PDB entry 7ZSS | electron microscopy, 2.63 A resolution | chains B and C of the 6 polymer chains in the assembly

# Chain B (and C)
Protein: Spike glycoprotein
Organism: Severe acute respiratory syndrome coronavirus 2
Notes: chain C of this document is another copy of the same molecule, construct and numbering; everything in this record applies to it too
Reference sequence: P0DTC2 (SPIKE_SARS2); residue numbers follow UniProt; this construct covers 1-1146
Sequence (1146 residues; each row starts with the number of its first residue):
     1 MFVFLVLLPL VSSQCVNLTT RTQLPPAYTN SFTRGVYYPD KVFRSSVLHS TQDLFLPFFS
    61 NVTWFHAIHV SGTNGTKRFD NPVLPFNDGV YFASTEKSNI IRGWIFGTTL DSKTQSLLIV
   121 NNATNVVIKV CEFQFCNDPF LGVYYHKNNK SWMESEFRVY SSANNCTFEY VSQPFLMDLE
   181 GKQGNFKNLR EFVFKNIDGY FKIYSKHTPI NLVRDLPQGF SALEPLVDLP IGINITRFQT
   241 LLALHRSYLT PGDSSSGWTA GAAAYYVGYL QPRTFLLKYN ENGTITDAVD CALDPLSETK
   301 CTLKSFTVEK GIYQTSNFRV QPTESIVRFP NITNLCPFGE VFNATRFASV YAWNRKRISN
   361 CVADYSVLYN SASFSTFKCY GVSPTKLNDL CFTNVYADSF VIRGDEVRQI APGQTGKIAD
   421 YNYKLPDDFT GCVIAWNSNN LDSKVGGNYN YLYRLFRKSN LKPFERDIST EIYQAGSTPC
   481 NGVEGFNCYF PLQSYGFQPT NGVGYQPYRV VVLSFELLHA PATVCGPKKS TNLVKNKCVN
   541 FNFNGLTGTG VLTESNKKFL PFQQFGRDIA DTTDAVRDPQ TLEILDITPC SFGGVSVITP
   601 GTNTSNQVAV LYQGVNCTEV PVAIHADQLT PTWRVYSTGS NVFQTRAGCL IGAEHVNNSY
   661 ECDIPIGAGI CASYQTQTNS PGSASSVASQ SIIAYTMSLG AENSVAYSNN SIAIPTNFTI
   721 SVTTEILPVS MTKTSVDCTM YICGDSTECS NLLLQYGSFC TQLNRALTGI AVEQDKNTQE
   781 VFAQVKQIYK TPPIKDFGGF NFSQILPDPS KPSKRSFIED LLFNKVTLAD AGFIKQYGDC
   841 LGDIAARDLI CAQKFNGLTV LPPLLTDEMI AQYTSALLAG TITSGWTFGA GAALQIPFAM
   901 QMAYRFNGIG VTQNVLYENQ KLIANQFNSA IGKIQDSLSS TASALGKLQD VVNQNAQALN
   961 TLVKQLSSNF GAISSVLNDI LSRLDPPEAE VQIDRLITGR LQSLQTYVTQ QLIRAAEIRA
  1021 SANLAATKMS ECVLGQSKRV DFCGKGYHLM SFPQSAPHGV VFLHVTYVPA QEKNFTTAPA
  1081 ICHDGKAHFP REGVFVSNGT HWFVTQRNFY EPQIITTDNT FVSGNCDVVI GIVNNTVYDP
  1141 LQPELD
Unresolved in the structure: 1-26, 70-79, 144-158, 174-185, 246-263, 622-630, 676-690, 829-853 (chain C: 1-26, 70-79, 144-158, 174-185, 246-263, 622-630, 676-690, 828-853)
Disulfides: Cys-131/Cys-166, Cys-291/Cys-301, Cys-336/Cys-361, Cys-379/Cys-432, Cys-391/Cys-525, Cys-480/Cys-488, Cys-538/Cys-590, Cys-617/Cys-649, Cys-662/Cys-671, Cys-738/Cys-760, Cys-743/Cys-749, Cys-1032/Cys-1043, Cys-1082/Cys-1126
Glycans and other covalent adducts: N-acetylglucosamine (NAG) linked to Asn-125, Asn-164, Asn-282, Asn-331, Asn-343, Asn-603, Asn-616, Asn-657, Asn-709, Asn-717, Asn-801, Asn-1074, Asn-1098, Asn-1134
Sequence notes: variant Gly-614 (Asp in P0DTC2); engineered mutation Gly-682 (Arg in P0DTC2), Ser-683 (Arg in P0DTC2), Ser-685 (Arg in P0DTC2), Pro-986 (Lys in P0DTC2), Pro-987 (Val in P0DTC2)
Curated features (UniProtKB/Swiss-Prot):
  - region: Asn-280 to Cys-301 (Putative superantigen), Arg-403 to Asp-405 (Integrin-binding motif), Asn-448 to Phe-456 (Immunodominant HLA epitope recognized by the CD8+), Pro-681, Ala-684 (Putative superantigen), Ser-816 to Tyr-837 (Fusion peptide 1), Lys-835 to Phe-855 (Fusion peptide 2)
  - site: Arg-815, Ser-816 (Cleavage)
  - glycosylation: Asn-17 (N-linked (GlcNAc...) (complex) asparagine), Asn-61 (N-linked (GlcNAc...) (hybrid) asparagine), Asn-74 (N-linked (GlcNAc...) (complex) asparagine), Asn-122 (N-linked (GlcNAc...) (hybrid) asparagine), Asn-149 (N-linked (GlcNAc...) (complex) asparagine), Asn-165 (N-linked (GlcNAc...) (complex) asparagine), Asn-234 (N-linked (GlcNAc...) (high mannose) asparagine), Asn-282 (N-linked (GlcNAc...) (complex) asparagine), Thr-323 (O-linked (GalNAc) threonine), Ser-325 (O-linked (HexNAc...) serine), Asn-331 (N-linked (GlcNAc...) (complex) asparagine), Asn-343 (N-linked (GlcNAc...) (complex) asparagine), Asn-603 (N-linked (GlcNAc...) (hybrid) asparagine), Asn-616 (N-linked (GlcNAc...) (complex) asparagine), Asn-657 (N-linked (GlcNAc...) (complex) asparagine), Thr-676 (O-linked (GlcNAc...) threonine), Thr-678 (O-linked (GlcNAc...) threonine), Asn-709 (N-linked (GlcNAc...) (high mannose) asparagine), Asn-717 (N-linked (GlcNAc...) (hybrid) asparagine), Asn-801 (N-linked (GlcNAc...) (hybrid) asparagine) and 3 more in UniProt

# Interface between chain B and chain C
Pairs across the interface (132; chain B residue first):
  Asn-317(B) with Asp-737(C)
  Arg-319(B) with Asp-745(C)
  Arg-357(B) with Tyr-200(C); Pro-230(C), hydrogen bond (side chain-backbone)
  Val-382(B) with Arg-983(C)
  Ser-383(B) with Arg-983(C), hydrogen bond (backbone-backbone); Leu-984(C); Asp-985(C), hydrogen bond; Glu-988(C)
  Lys-386(B) with Leu-981(C), hydrogen bond (side chain-backbone); Ser-982(C); Leu-984(C), hydrogen bond (side chain-backbone); Asp-985(C)
  Leu-390(B) with Ser-982(C)
  Asn-394(B) with Tyr-200(C)
  Tyr-396(B) with Tyr-200(C), hydrogen bond
  Phe-429(B) with Arg-983(C)
  Glu-465(B) with Asn-234(C), hydrogen bond
  Leu-517(B) with Arg-983(C)
  His-519(B) with Lys-41(C)
  Thr-547(B) with Asn-978(C)
  Thr-549(B) with Asp-745(C)
  Lys-558(B) with Phe-43(C)
  Phe-559(B) with Phe-43(C), hydrophobic
  Phe-562(B) with Asp-40(C); Pro-225(C), hydrophobic
  Gln-563(B) with Lys-41(C); Val-42(C), hydrogen bond (side chain-backbone); Phe-43(C)
  Gln-564(B) with Lys-41(C)
  Phe-565(B) with Phe-43(C), hydrogen bond (backbone-backbone)
  Gly-566(B) with Phe-43(C)
  Arg-567(B) with Val-42(C); Phe-43(C), hydrogen bond (backbone-backbone); Arg-44(C)
  Asp-568(B) with Ser-45(C)
  Ile-569(B) with Lys-964(C)
  Ala-570(B) with Val-963(C); Ser-967(C)
  Asp-571(B) with Ser-967(C), hydrogen bond; Ser-975(C), hydrogen bond
  Phe-592(B) with Met-740(C), hydrophobic; Lys-854(C); Phe-855(C)
  Arg-646(B) with Pro-862(C)
  Pro-665(B) with Leu-864(C), hydrophobic
  Ala-668(B) with Pro-863(C), hydrogen bond (backbone-backbone); Leu-864(C); Thr-866(C), hydrogen bond (backbone-side chain)
  Gly-669(B) with Leu-864(C), hydrogen bond (backbone-backbone); Met-869(C)
  Met-697(B) with Leu-864(C), hydrophobic
  Leu-699(B) with Met-869(C); Gln-872(C); Tyr-873(C)
  Ala-701(B) with Gln-787(C); Ile-788(C), hydrogen bond (backbone-backbone)
  Glu-702(B) with Ile-788(C); Lys-790(C)
  Asn-703(B) with Gln-787(C), hydrogen bond; Ile-788(C), hydrogen bond (backbone-backbone); Tyr-789(C); Lys-790(C), hydrogen bond (backbone-backbone)
  Val-705(B) with Lys-790(C); Thr-883(C)
  Ala-706(B) with Gln-895(C)
  Tyr-707(B) with Pro-792(C), hydrophobic; Asp-796(C), hydrogen bond (side chain-backbone); Phe-797(C); Thr-883(C); Ile-896(C); Pro-897(C); Phe-898(C), hydrogen bond (side chain-backbone)
  Asn-709(B) with Pro-897(C)
  Ser-711(B) with Gln-895(C), hydrogen bond; Pro-897(C)
  Ile-712(B) with Gln-895(C); Ile-896(C), hydrophobic; Pro-897(C)
  Ala-713(B) with Leu-894(C); Gln-895(C), hydrogen bond (backbone-backbone)
  Gln-957(B) with Arg-765(C)
  Thr-961(B) with Ser-758(C), hydrogen bond; Gln-762(C), hydrogen bond
  Gln-965(B) with Tyr-756(C), hydrogen bond (side chain-backbone); Gly-757(C); Ser-758(C), hydrogen bond (side chain-backbone); Phe-759(C)
  Ser-968(B) with Gln-755(C); Gly-757(C)
  Asn-969(B) with Gln-755(C)
  Phe-970(B) with Gln-755(C), hydrogen bond (backbone-backbone); Tyr-756(C)
  Gly-971(B) with Gln-755(C)
  Arg-995(B) with Asp-994(C), salt bridge
  Gln-1002(B) with Leu-1001(C); Gln-1005(C), hydrogen bond
  Thr-1006(B) with Gln-762(C); Gln-1005(C)
  Ile-1013(B) with Ile-1013(C), hydrophobic
  Glu-1017(B) with Arg-1019(C), salt bridge
  Arg-1039(B) with Glu-1031(C), salt bridge; Arg-1039(C)
  Val-1040(B) with Ser-1030(C); Glu-1031(C)
  Asp-1041(B) with Leu-1034(C)
  Lys-1045(B) with Lys-786(C); Gly-889(C), hydrogen bond (side chain-backbone); Ala-890(C), hydrogen bond (side chain-backbone)
  Gly-1046(B) with Ala-890(C)
  Tyr-1047(B) with Trp-886(C); Ala-890(C)
  Glu-1072(B) with Ala-892(C); Leu-894(C)
  Asn-1074(B) with Gln-895(C), hydrogen bond
  Thr-1077(B) with Met-900(C)
  Pro-1079(B) with Tyr-917(C), hydrophobic
  Phe-1089(B) with Gln-913(C); Asn-914(C); Tyr-917(C), hydrophobic
  Pro-1090(B) with Gln-913(C), hydrogen bond (backbone-side chain)
  Val-1094(B) with Met-900(C), hydrophobic; Tyr-904(C)
  Arg-1107(B) with Tyr-904(C); Asn-907(C)
  Phe-1121(B) with Thr-912(C)
  Ser-1123(B) with Asn-914(C), hydrogen bond; Glu-918(C)
  Val-1128(B) with Tyr-917(C)
  Val-1129(B) with Tyr-917(C), hydrophobic
  Leu-1141(B) with Leu-1141(C), hydrophobic
  Gln-1142(B) with Glu-1144(C)
Other interface residues (no listed pair), chain B (99 interface residues in all): Arg-355, Gly-381, Thr-385, Ala-520, Leu-560, Thr-572, Pro-589, Gln-613, Ala-647, Gly-667, Gly-700, Ser-704, Ser-708, Asn-710, Pro-715, Pro-987, Ser-1003, Thr-1009, Phe-1042, Gly-1093, Gly-1124, Ile-1130, Leu-1145
Other interface residues (no listed pair), chain C (97 interface residues in all): Tyr-38, Val-47, Glu-224, Ile-231, Gly-232, Asn-282, Asp-427, Glu-773, Asn-856, Gly-857, Leu-861, Leu-865, Gly-891, Ala-893, Gln-920, Lys-921, Thr-1009, Leu-1012, Thr-1027, Gly-1035

# Summary
99 residues of chain B face 97 of chain C across their interface; the contacts include 34 hydrogen bonds and 3
salt bridges. Polar pairs include Arg-995(B)/Asp-994(C), Glu-1017(B)/Arg-1019(C) and Arg-1039(B)/Glu-1031(C).
N-acetylglucosamine is covalently linked to Asn-125(B), Asn-164(B), Asn-282(B), Asn-331(B), Asn-343(B) and
Asn-603(B) and 8 more.
Both chains are Spike glycoprotein (Severe acute respiratory syndrome coronavirus 2). Entry 7ZSS (cryo-EM
structure of D614 spike in complex with de novo designed binder) was determined by electron microscopy
together with 7XAD, 7XYQ, 7ZRV and 7ZSD from the same study.
